Entry 3J27 (electron microscopy, 3.60 A resolution); this record covers chains C and D of the 6 polymer chains in the assembly.

# Chain C
Protein: Envelope protein E
From: Dengue virus 2
Reference sequence: P14340 (POLG_DEN2N); residues 1-495 here correspond to UniProt positions 281-775 (UniProt number = residue number + 280)
Amino-acid sequence (495 residues; row label = number of the first residue in the row):
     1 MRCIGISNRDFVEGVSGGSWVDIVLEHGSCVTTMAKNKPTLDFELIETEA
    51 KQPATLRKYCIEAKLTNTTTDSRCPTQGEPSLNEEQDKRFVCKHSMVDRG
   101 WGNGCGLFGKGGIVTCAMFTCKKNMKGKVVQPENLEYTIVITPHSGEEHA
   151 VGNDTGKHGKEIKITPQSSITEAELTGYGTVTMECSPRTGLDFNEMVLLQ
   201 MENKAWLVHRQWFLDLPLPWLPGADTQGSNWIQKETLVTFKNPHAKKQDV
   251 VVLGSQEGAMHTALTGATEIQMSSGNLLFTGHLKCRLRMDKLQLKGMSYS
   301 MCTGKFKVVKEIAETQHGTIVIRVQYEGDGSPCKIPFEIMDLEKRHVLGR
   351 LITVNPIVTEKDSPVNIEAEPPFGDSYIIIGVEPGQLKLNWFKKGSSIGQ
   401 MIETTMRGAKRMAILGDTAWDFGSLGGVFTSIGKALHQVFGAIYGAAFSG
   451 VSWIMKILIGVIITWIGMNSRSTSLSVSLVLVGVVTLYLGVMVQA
Glycans and other covalent adducts: N-acetylglucosamine (NAG) linked to Asn67, Asn153
Curated features (UniProtKB/Swiss-Prot):
  - region: Asp98 to Gly111 (Fusion peptide)
  - site: Ala495 (Cleavage)
  - glycosylation (N-linked (GlcNAc...) asparagine): Asn67, Asn153
From the paper describing this entry:
  - post-translational modification sites: Asn67, Asn153
  - binding site for N-acetylglucosamine: Asn67, Asn153
  - self-association interface (contacts with another copy of this molecule); pairs are residue here / residue on that copy: His27-His244

# Chain D
Protein: Small envelope protein M
From: Dengue virus 2
Reference sequence: P14340 (POLG_DEN2N); residues 1-75 here correspond to UniProt positions 206-280 (UniProt number = residue number + 205)
Amino-acid sequence (75 residues; row label = number of the first residue in the row):
     1 SVALVPHVGMGLETATETWMSSEGAWKHAQRIETWILRHPGFTIMAAILA
    51 YTIGTTHFQRALIFILLTAVAPSMT
Unresolved in the structure: 73-75
Curated features (UniProtKB/Swiss-Prot):
  - site: Thr75 (Cleavage)

# How chain C and chain D interact
Residue-residue contacts (50):
  Glu26(C) - Ala15(D)
  Met196(C) - Leu12(D)  hydrophobic
  Lys204(C) - Trp19(D)
  Trp206(C) - Trp19(D)
  Leu207(C) - Leu12(D)
  Val208(C) - His7(D)
  His209(C) - His7(D)  hydrogen bond (backbone-side chain)
  His209(C) - Met10(D)
  His209(C) - Leu12(D)
  Trp212(C) - Val5(D)  hydrogen bond (side chain-backbone)
  Trp212(C) - His7(D)  hydrogen bond
  Trp212(C) - Met10(D)  hydrophobic
  Pro217(C) - Val2(D)
  Leu218(C) - Val2(D)  hydrophobic
  Gln256(C) - Val2(D)
  Met260(C) - Val2(D)  hydrophobic
  His261(C) - Trp19(D)
  Thr262(C) - Met20(D)
  Ala263(C) - Val2(D)  hydrophobic
  Ala263(C) - Val5(D)
  Leu264(C) - Val5(D)
  Leu264(C) - His7(D)  hydrogen bond (backbone-backbone)
  Leu264(C) - Trp19(D)  hydrophobic
  Thr265(C) - Met20(D)
  Gly266(C) - His7(D)
  Gly266(C) - Thr18(D)
  Ala267(C) - His7(D)
  Ala267(C) - Thr18(D)
  Ala267(C) - Trp19(D)  hydrogen bond (backbone-backbone)
  Thr268(C) - Glu13(D)
  Thr268(C) - Thr18(D)
  Glu269(C) - Trp19(D)
  Thr280(C) - Thr14(D)  hydrogen bond
  Thr280(C) - Thr16(D)  hydrogen bond
  Lys410(C) - Ala15(D)
  Ala413(C) - Glu13(D)
  Ile414(C) - Glu13(D)
  Ile414(C) - Thr14(D)
  Ile414(C) - Ala15(D)
  Ser449(C) - Gly9(D)  hydrogen bond (side chain-backbone)
  Gly450(C) - Gly9(D)
  Val451(C) - Val8(D)
  Trp453(C) - Ala25(D)
  Ile462(C) - Phe58(D)  hydrophobic
  Ile462(C) - Leu62(D)  hydrophobic
  Val493(C) - Glu13(D)
  Gln494(C) - Val8(D)
  Ala495(C) - Thr16(D)
  Ala495(C) - Glu17(D)
  Ala495(C) - Thr18(D)  hydrogen bond (backbone-backbone)
Interface residues without a listed pair, chain C (35 interface residues in all): Leu415, Trp465
Interface residues without a listed pair, chain D (22 interface residues in all): Ser1, Ala3, Pro6, Ser21

# In short
Chain C and chain D form an interface of 35 and 22 residues respectively, with 9 hydrogen bonds. Polar pairs
include His209(C)-His7(D), Trp212(C)-Val5(D) and Trp212(C)-His7(D). The paper reports a binding site for
N-acetylglucosamine at Asn67(C) and Asn153(C); modification sites Asn67(C) and Asn153(C).
Chain C is Envelope protein E and chain D is Small envelope protein M, both from Dengue virus 2; the
structure, CryoEM structure of Dengue virus, was determined by electron microscopy, deposited together with
3J2P.
